PDB entry 6OW3 | X-ray diffraction, 2.77 A resolution | chains D and G of the 9 polymer chains in the assembly

== Chain D ==
Molecule: DNA-directed RNA polymerase subunit beta'
Source organism: Thermus thermophilus
Notes: EC 2.7.7.6
Reference sequence: Q8RQE8 (RPOC_THET8); residue numbers follow UniProt; this construct covers 1-1524
Chain sequence (1524 residues; row label = number of the first residue in the row):
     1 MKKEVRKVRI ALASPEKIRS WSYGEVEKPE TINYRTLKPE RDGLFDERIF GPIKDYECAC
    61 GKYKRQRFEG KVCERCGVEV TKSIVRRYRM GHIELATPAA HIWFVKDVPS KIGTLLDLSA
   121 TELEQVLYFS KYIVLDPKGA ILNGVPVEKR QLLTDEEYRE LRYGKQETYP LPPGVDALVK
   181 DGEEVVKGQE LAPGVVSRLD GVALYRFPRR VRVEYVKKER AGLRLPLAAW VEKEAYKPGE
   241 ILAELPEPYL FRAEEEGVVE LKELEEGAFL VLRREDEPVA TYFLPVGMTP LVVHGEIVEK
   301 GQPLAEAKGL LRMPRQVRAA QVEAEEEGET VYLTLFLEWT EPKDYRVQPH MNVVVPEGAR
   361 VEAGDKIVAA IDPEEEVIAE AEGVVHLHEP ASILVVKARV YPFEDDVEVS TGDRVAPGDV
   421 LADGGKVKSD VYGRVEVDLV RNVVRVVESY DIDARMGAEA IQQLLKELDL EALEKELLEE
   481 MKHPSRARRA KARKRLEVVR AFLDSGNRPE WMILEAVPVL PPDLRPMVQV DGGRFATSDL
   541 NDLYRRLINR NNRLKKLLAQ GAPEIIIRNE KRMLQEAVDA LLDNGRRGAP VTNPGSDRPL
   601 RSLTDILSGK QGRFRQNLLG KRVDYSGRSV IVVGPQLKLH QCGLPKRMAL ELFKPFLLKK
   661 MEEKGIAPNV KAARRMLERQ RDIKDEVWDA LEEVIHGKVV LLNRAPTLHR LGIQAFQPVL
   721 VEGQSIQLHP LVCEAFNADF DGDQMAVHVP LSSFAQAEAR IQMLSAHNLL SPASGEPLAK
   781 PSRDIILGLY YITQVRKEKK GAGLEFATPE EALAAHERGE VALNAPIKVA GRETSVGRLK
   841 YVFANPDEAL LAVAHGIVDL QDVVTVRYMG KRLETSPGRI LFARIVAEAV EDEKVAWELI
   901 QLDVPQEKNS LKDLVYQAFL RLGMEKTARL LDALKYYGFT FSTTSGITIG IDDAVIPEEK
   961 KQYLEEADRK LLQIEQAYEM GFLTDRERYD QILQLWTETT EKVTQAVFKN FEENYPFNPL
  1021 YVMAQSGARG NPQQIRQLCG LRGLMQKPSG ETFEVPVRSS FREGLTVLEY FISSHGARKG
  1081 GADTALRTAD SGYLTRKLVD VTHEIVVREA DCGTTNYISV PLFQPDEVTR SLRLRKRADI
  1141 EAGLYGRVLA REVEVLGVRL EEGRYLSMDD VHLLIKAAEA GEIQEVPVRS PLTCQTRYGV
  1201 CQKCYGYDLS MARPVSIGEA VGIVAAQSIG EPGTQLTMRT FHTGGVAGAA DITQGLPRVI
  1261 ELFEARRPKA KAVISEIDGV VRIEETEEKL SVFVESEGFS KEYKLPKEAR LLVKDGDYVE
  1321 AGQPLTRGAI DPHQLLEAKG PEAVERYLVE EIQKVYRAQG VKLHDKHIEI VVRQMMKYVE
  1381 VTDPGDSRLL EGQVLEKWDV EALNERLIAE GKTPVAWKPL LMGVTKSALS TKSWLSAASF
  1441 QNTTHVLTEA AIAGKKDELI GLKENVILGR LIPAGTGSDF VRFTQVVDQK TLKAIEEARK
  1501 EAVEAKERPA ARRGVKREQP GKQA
Unresolved in the structure: 1-2, 1238-1253, 1503-1524
Ion coordination: Zn2+ site 1: Cys58, Cys60, Cys73, Cys76; Mg2+ site 1: Asp739, Asp741, Asp743 (shared with 1 residue of chain I); Mg2+ site 2: Lys840 (shared with 1 residue of chain B); Zn2+ site 2: Cys1112, Cys1194, Cys1201, Cys1204
Residues lining bound ligands: pyrophosphate (POP): Asn737, Asp739, Arg1029

== Chain G ==
Molecule: 22-nt DNA strand
Sequence (22 nucleotides; numbered 3 to 24; the number before each row is that of its first residue):
     3 CCTGCATCAG AGCCCTAAAT AC
Unresolved in the structure: 3-5, 22-24

== Interface between chain D and chain G ==
Contacting residue pairs - 21 pairs, chain D then chain G:
  Arg586(D) with DC10(G), salt bridge to the phosphate; DA11(G), salt bridge to the phosphate
  Lys610(D) with DG14(G), salt bridge to the phosphate; DC15(G), salt bridge to the phosphate
  Arg615(D) with DA13(G), salt bridge to the phosphate; DC15(G), salt bridge to the phosphate
  Arg622(D) with DC17(G), salt bridge to the phosphate
  Arg628(D) with DC17(G), sugar contact
  Ala705(D) with DC15(G), base contact; DC16(G), sugar contact
  Pro706(D) with DC15(G), base contact
  Thr1088(D) with DG14(G), hydrogen bond to the base
  Ala1089(D) with DG14(G), base contact
  Gly1092(D) with DG14(G), sugar contact
  Tyr1093(D) with DG12(G), phosphate contact; DA13(G), sugar contact; DG14(G), sugar contact
  Gln1441(D) with DG12(G), phosphate contact
  Asn1442(D) with DA11(G), sugar contact; DG12(G), hydrogen bond to the phosphate
  Thr1443(D) with DG12(G), phosphate contact
Other interface residues (no listed pair), chain D (15 interface residues in all): Lys106

== Summary ==
The interface between chain D and chain G involves 15 residues on one side and 8 on the other, with 2 hydrogen
bonds and 7 salt bridges. Among the polar pairs are Thr1088(D)-DG14(G), Asn1442(D)-DG12(G) and
Arg586(D)-DC10(G). Bound to chain D: pyrophosphate.
Chain D is DNA-directed RNA polymerase subunit beta' (Thermus thermophilus) and chain G is a 22-nt DNA strand;
the structure, X-ray crystal structure of a bacterial reiterative transcription complex of pyrG promoter
variant -1T, was determined by X-ray diffraction together with 6OVR, 6OVY, 6OY5, 6OY6, 6OY7, 6P70 and 6P71
from the same study.
